4HNE - chains A and B; structure by X-ray diffraction, 2.95 A resolution.

Chain A (and B):
Molecule: Phosphatidylinositol 4-kinase type 2-alpha
From: Homo sapiens
Notes: EC 2.7.1.67; chain B of this document is another copy of the same molecule, construct and numbering; everything in this record applies to it too
Reference sequence: Q9BTU6 (P4K2A_HUMAN); numbering as in UniProt (aligned over 78-453)
Amino-acid sequence (384 residues; each row starts with the number of its first residue):
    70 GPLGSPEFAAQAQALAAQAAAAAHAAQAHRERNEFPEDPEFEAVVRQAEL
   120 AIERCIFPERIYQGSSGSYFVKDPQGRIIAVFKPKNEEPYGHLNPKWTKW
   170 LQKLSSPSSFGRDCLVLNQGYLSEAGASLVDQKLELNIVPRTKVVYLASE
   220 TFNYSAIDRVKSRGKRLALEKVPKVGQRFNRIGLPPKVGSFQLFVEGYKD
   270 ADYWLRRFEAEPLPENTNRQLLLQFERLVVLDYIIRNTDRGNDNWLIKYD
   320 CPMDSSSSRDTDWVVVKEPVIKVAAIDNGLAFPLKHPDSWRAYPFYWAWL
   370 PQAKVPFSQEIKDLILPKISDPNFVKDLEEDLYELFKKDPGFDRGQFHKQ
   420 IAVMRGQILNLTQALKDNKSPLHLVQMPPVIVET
Not modelled in the structure: 70, 173-178, 239-246, 322-337 (chain B: 173-178, 234-252, 321-337, 453)
Sequence notes: expression tag (70-77); engineered mutation Ser-174 (Cys in Q9BTU6), Ser-175 (Cys in Q9BTU6), Ser-177 (Cys in Q9BTU6), Ser-178 (Cys in Q9BTU6)
Swiss-Prot annotation at these positions:
  - region: Ile-130 to Gly-136 (G-loop), Glu-157 to Tyr-159 (Important for substrate binding), Lys-268 to Arg-276 (Important for interaction with membranes), Arg-305 to Asn-313 (Catalytic loop), Ala-344 to Phe-364 (Activation loop), Trp-359 to Trp-368 (Important for interaction with membranes)
  - binding site (ATP): Tyr-131 to Ser-137, Lys-152, Gln-261 to Val-264, Asp-346
  - natural variant: Arg-275 (R275W: Found in a patient with cutis laxa, a choreoathetoid movement disorder, dysmorphic features and intellectual disability; uncertain significance)
  - mutagenesis: Arg-129 (R129E: Reduces enzyme activity, probably due to impaired membrane-association; when associated with E-275 and E-276), Lys-152 (K152A: Abolishes enzyme activity), Glu-157 to Tyr-159 (Abolishes enzyme activity), Asn-163 (N163A: Reduces enzyme activity), Lys-165 to Lys-172 (Abolishes enzyme activity), Lys-165 (K165A: Abolishes enzyme activity; when associated with A-168 and A-172), Trp-166 (W166A: Reduces enzyme activity), Lys-168 (K168A: Abolishes enzyme activity; when associated with A-165 and A-172), Lys-172 (K172A: Abolishes enzyme activity; when associated with A-165 and A-168), Leu-184 (L184A: Abolishes enzyme activity; when associated with A-349), Phe-263 (F263A: Abolishes enzyme activity; when associated with A-345), Asp-269 (D269A: Reduces enzyme activity by half), 9 further mutagenesis entries in UniProt
Small-molecule neighbours: ADP (adenosine-5'-diphosphate): Ile-130, Gly-133, Ser-134, Ser-137, Phe-139, Val-150, Lys-152, Pro-209, Gln-261, Leu-262, Phe-263, Val-264, Asp-269, Asn-313, Leu-315, Ile-345, Asp-346
From the paper describing this entry:
  - binding site for ADP: Ile-130, Ser-134, Ser-137, Phe-139, Val-150, Lys-152, Pro-209, Gln-261, Leu-262, Phe-263, Val-264, Asp-269, Leu-315, Ile-345, Asp-346
  - mutagenesis - K152A, L184A/L349A, F263A/I345A: abolished catalytic activity
  - mutagenesis - R129A, D269A: decreased catalytic activity

How chain A and chain B interact:
Pairs across the interface - 22 pairs, chain A then chain B:
  Pro-281(A) with Lys-373(B); Pro-375(B)
  Leu-282(A) with Val-374(B); Pro-375(B)
  Pro-283(A) with Pro-375(B)
  Glu-284(A) with Glu-284(B); Arg-288(B); Leu-291(B); Val-374(B)
  Asn-285(A) with Arg-288(B), hydrogen bond; Glu-379(B), hydrogen bond
  Arg-288(A) with Glu-284(B); Asn-285(B), hydrogen bond; Arg-288(B)
  Leu-291(A) with Glu-284(B)
  Lys-373(A) with Glu-278(B); Pro-281(B)
  Val-374(A) with Leu-282(B)
  Pro-375(A) with Pro-281(B); Leu-282(B); Pro-283(B)
  Glu-379(A) with Asn-285(B), hydrogen bond
Interface residues without a listed pair, chain A (12 interface residues in all): Asn-287
Interface residues without a listed pair, chain B (14 interface residues in all): Ala-279, Asn-287

Summary:
12 residues of chain A face 14 of chain B across their interface, with 4 hydrogen bonds. Polar pairs include
Asn-285(A)/Arg-288(B) and Asn-285(A)/Glu-379(B). From the paper: a binding site for ADP at Ile-130(A),
Ser-134(A) and Ser-137(A) among others; K152A, L184A/L349A and F263A/I345A of chain A abolish catalytic
activity; 5 substitutions were tested in all.
Both chains are Phosphatidylinositol 4-kinase type 2-alpha (Homo sapiens). Entry 4HNE (Crystal structure of
the catalytic domain of human type II alpha Phosphatidylinositol 4-kinase (PI4KIIalpha) in complex ...) was
determined by X-ray diffraction (same publication as 4HND).
